PDB entry 5BPF | X-ray diffraction, 2.28 A resolution | chains A and B

# Chain A (and B)
Protein: D-alanine-D-alanine ligase
From: Yersinia pestis
Notes: EC 6.3.2.4; chain B of this document is another copy of the same molecule, construct and numbering; everything in this record applies to it too
UniProtKB: Q8ZIE7 (DDL_YERPE); residues 1-306 here = UniProt positions 1-306
Sequence (306 residues; row label = number of the first residue in the row):
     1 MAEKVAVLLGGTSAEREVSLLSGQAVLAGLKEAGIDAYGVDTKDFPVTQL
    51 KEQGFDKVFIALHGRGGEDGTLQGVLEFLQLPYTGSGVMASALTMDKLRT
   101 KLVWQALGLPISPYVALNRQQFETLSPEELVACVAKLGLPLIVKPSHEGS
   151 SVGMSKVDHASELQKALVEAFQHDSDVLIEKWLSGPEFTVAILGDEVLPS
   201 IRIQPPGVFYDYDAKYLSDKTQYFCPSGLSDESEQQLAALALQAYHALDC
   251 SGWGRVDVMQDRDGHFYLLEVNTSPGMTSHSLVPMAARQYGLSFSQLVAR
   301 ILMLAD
Not modelled in the structure: 149-150, 207-219 (chain B: 148-150, 173, 216)
Metal / ion sites: Na+: Glu68, Ser91, Thr94, Thr273
Swiss-Prot annotation at these positions:
  - binding site (ATP): Val134 to Thr189
  - binding site (Mg(2+)): Asp257, Glu270, Asn272

# How chain A and chain B interact
Contacting residue pairs (33):
  Val47(A) with Phe78(B), hydrophobic
  Thr48(A) with Thr48(B); Phe78(B)
  Thr71(A) with Gly74(B); Glu77(B)
  Gly74(A) with Thr71(B)
  Val75(A) with Val75(B), hydrophobic; Phe78(B), hydrophobic
  Glu77(A) with Thr71(B)
  Phe78(A) with Val47(B); Thr48(B)
  Val88(A) with Val88(B), hydrophobic
  Met89(A) with Ala92(B), hydrophobic; Leu93(B); Asp96(B); Arg99(B)
  Ala92(A) with Met89(B)
  Leu93(A) with Met89(B)
  Asp96(A) with Met89(B)
  Arg99(A) with Met89(B); His246(B), hydrogen bond (side chain-backbone); Ala247(B), hydrogen bond (side chain-backbone); Leu248(B); Asp249(B)
  Leu102(A) with Ala106(B); Leu107(B), hydrophobic
  Val103(A) with Val103(B), hydrophobic
  Ala106(A) with Leu102(B)
  Leu107(A) with Leu102(B), hydrophobic
  His246(A) with Arg99(B), hydrogen bond (backbone-side chain)
  Ala247(A) with Arg99(B), hydrogen bond (backbone-side chain)
  Leu248(A) with Arg99(B)
  Asp249(A) with Arg99(B), salt bridge
Other interface residues (no listed pair), chain A (25 interface residues in all): Arg65, Gly70, Gln105, His147
Other interface residues (no listed pair), chain B (25 interface residues in all): Pro46, Gly70, Gln80, Gln105

# In short
Chain A and chain B each contribute 25 residues to their interface; the contacts include 4 hydrogen bonds and
1 salt bridge. Polar contacts include Asp249(A)-Arg99(B), Arg99(A)-His246(B) and Arg99(A)-Ala247(B). From
UniProt: ATP-binding residues Val134(A) and Thr189(A) and 3 Mg2+-binding residues on chain A.
Both chains are D-alanine-D-alanine ligase (Yersinia pestis). Entry 5BPF (Crystal structure of ADP complexed
D-alanine-D-alanine ligase(DDL) from Yersinia pestis) was determined by X-ray diffraction together with 5BPH,
5C1O, 5C1P and 4ZQI from the same study.
